PDB entry 5GWT | X-ray diffraction, 1.90 A resolution | chains B and D of the 4 polymer chains in the assembly

# Chain B (and D)
Name: 4-hydroxyisolecuine dehydrogenase
Source organism: Bacillus thuringiensis
Notes: chain D of this document is another copy of the same molecule, construct and numbering; everything in this record applies to it too
UniProt: A0A0K0Q8K4 (A0A0K0Q8K4_BACTU); residue numbers follow UniProt; this construct covers 5-248
Amino-acid sequence (278 residues; each row starts with the number of its first residue):
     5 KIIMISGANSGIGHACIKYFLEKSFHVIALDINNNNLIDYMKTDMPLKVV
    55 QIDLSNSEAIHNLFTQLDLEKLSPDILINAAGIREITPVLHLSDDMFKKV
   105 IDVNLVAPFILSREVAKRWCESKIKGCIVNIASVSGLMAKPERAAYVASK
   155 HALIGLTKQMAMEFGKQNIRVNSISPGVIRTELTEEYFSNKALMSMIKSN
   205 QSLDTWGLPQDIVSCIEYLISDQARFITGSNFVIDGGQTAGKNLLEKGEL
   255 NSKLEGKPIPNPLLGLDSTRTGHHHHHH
Not modelled in the structure: 248-282
Differences from the reference sequence: engineered mutation K144 (Glu in A0A0K0Q8K4), Q242 (Trp in A0A0K0Q8K4); expression tag (249-282)
Ligand contacts:
  - NAD (nicotinamide-adenine-dinucleotide): G11, N13, S14, G15, I16, G17, D35, I36, N37, I56, D57, L58, S59, A84, A85, G86, I87, V107, I135, A136, S137, Y150, K154, P180, G181, V182, I183, T185, E186, L187, T188
  - succinic acid (SIN): R88, S137, V138, S139, K144, R147, Y150, T188, Y191
Reported in the primary citation:
  - binding site for succinic acid: R88, S137, S139, K144, R147, Y150, Y191, Q242
  - binding site for NAD: L187, T188 (from molecular simulation)
  - specificity-determining residues: R88, K144, Q242
  - specificity-determining residues: L187, T188 (from molecular simulation)
  - catalytic residues: S137, Y150 (proposed by the authors, not directly observed)
  - mutagenesis - R88A, R147A, Y191A: decreased catalytic activity

# How chain B and chain D interact
Contacting residue pairs - 24 pairs, chain B then chain D:
  M142(B) - A244(D)
  M142(B) - G245(D)
  A143(B) - A244(D)  hydrogen bond (backbone-backbone)
  A143(B) - G245(D)
  A143(B) - K246(D)  hydrogen bond (backbone-backbone)
  K144(B) - K246(D)
  P145(B) - K246(D)
  P145(B) - N247(D)
  N204(B) - K246(D)  hydrogen bond (backbone-side chain)
  Q242(B) - K246(D)  hydrogen bond (backbone-side chain)
  A244(B) - M142(D)
  A244(B) - A143(D)  hydrogen bond (backbone-backbone)
  G245(B) - M142(D)
  G245(B) - A143(D)
  G245(B) - K246(D)  hydrogen bond (backbone-side chain)
  K246(B) - A143(D)  hydrogen bond (backbone-backbone)
  K246(B) - K144(D)
  K246(B) - P145(D)
  K246(B) - N204(D)  hydrogen bond (side chain-backbone)
  K246(B) - Q242(D)  hydrogen bond (side chain-backbone)
  K246(B) - G245(D)  hydrogen bond (side chain-backbone)
  N247(B) - P145(D)
  N247(B) - M200(D)
  N247(B) - N204(D)

# Summary
The interface between chain B and chain D involves 10 residues on one side and 11 on the other, with 10
hydrogen bonds. Polar contacts include N204(B)-K246(D), Q242(B)-K246(D) and G245(B)-K246(D). Bound to chain B:
NAD and succinic acid. The paper reports catalytic residues S137(B) and Y150(B); R88A, R147A and Y191A of
chain B reduce catalytic activity.
Both chains are 4-hydroxyisolecuine dehydrogenase (Bacillus thuringiensis). Entry 5GWT (4-hydroxyisoleucine
dehydrogenase mutant complexed with NADH and succinate) was determined by X-ray diffraction (same publication
as 5GWR and 5GWS).
